PDB entry 5DEM | X-ray diffraction, 1.81 A resolution | chains B and C of the 3 polymer chains in the assembly

# Chain B (and C)
Name: Acyl-[acyl-carrier-protein]--UDP-N-acetylglucosamine O-acyltransferase
Source organism: Pseudomonas aeruginosa (strain PA7)
Notes: EC 2.3.1.129; chain C of this document is another copy of the same molecule, construct and numbering; everything in this record applies to it too
Reference sequence: A6V1E4 (LPXA_PSEA7); numbering as in UniProt (aligned over 1-258)
Chain sequence (258 residues; row label = number of the first residue in the row):
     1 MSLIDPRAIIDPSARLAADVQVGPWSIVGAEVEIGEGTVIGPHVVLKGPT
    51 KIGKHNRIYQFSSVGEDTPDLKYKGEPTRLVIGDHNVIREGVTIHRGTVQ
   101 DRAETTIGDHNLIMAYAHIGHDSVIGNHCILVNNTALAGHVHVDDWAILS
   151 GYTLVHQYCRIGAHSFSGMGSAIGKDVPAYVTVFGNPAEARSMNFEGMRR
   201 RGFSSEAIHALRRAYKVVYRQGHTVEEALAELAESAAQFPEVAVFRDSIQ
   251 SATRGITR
Unresolved in the structure: 1 (chain C: 1-2)

# Interface between chain B and chain C
Contacting residue pairs (42; chain B residue first):
  Arg7(B) with Ile9(C)
  Pro24(B) with Ile9(C), hydrophobic
  Trp25(B) with Arg7(C); Ile9(C), hydrophobic; Trp25(C); Ile27(C), hydrophobic
  Pro42(B) with Ile27(C), hydrophobic
  His43(B) with Trp25(C), hydrogen bond (side chain-backbone); His43(C), hydrogen bond
  Tyr59(B) with Glu66(C)
  Gln60(B) with Val45(C); Ser63(C), hydrogen bond; Glu66(C), hydrogen bond
  Phe61(B) with His43(C); Val45(C), hydrophobic; Phe61(C); Ser62(C); Ser63(C)
  Arg89(B) with Glu66(C); Asp67(C), hydrogen bond (side chain-backbone); Pro69(C); His95(C)
  Glu90(B) with Ser63(C); Glu66(C); His95(C), salt bridge
  Leu112(B) with Pro69(C)
  Met114(B) with Pro69(C), hydrophobic
  Tyr116(B) with Phe61(C); Gly91(C), hydrogen bond (side chain-backbone); Thr93(C); Tyr116(C)
  Asn133(B) with His118(C)
  Asn134(B) with Asn134(C)
  Tyr152(B) with Asn134(C), hydrogen bond (side chain-backbone); Ala136(C), hydrophobic; Tyr152(C), hydrophobic; Leu154(C), hydrophobic
  Met169(B) with Leu154(C), hydrophobic; Val155(C); His156(C)
  Gly170(B) with Leu154(C); Asn186(C)
Other interface residues (no listed pair), chain B (21 interface residues in all): Ile130, Gly185, Asn186
Other interface residues (no listed pair), chain C (27 interface residues in all): Ser26, Thr68, Leu71

# Overview
21 residues of chain B face 27 of chain C across their interface; the contacts include 7 hydrogen bonds and 1
salt bridge. Polar contacts include Glu90(B)-His95(C), His43(B)-Trp25(C) and His43(B)-His43(C).
Chain B and chain C are both Acyl-[acyl-carrier-protein]--UDP-N-acetylglucosamine O-acyltransferase
(Pseudomonas aeruginosa (strain PA7)); the structure, Structure of Pseudomonas aeruginosa LpxA, was determined
by X-ray diffraction together with 5DEP and 5DG3 from the same study.
